Entry 8G3W (X-ray diffraction, 1.78 A resolution); this record covers chain A.

# Chain A
Name: Maltodextrin-binding protein, Induced myeloid leukemia cell differentiation protein Mcl-1 chimera
From: Serratia sp. FS14
UniProt: chimeric construct of A0A4P1LXE0, Q07820: residues -196 to 170 from A0A4P1LXE0 (A0A4P1LXE0_SERSF) positions 2-368 (UniProt number = residue number + 198); residues 173-321 from Q07820 positions 173-321 (same numbers)
Sequence (518 residues; each row starts with the number of its first residue; numbers below 1 keep their minus sign (Gly-196 is residue -196)):
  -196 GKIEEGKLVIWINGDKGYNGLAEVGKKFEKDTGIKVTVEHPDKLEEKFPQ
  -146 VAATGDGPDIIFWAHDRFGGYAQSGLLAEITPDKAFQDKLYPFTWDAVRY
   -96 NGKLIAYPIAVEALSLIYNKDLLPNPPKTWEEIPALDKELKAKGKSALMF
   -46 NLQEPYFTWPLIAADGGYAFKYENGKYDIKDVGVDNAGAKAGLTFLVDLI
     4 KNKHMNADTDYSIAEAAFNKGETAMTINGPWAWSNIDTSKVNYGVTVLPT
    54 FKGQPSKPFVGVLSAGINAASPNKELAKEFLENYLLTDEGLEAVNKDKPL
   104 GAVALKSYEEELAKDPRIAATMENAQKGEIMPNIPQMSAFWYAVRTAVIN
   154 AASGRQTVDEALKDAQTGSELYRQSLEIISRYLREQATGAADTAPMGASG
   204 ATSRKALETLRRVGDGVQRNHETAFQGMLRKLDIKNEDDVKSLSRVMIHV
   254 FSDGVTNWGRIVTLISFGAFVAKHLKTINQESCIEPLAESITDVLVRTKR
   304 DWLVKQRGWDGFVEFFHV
Differences from the reference sequence: linker (171-172); conflict Ala194 (Lys in Q07820), Ala197 (Lys in Q07820), Ala201 (Arg in Q07820)
Small-molecule neighbours: YKX (N-[(1'S,3aS,5R,15S,17S,19Z,21R,21aR)-6'-chloro-20-fluoro-21-methoxy-17-methyl-13,15-dioxo-2,3,3',3a,4,4',13,16,17,18,21,21a-dodecahydro-2'H,6H,8H-15lambda~6~-spiro[10,12-(ethanediylidene)-15lambda~6~-furo[3,2-i][1,4]oxazepino[3,4-f][1,2,7]thiadiazacyclohexadecine-7,1'-naphthalen]-15-yl]-3-methoxy-1-methyl-1H-pyrazole-4-carboxamide): Val220, His224, Ala227, Phe228, Met231, Leu235, Leu246, Val249, Met250, Val253, Phe254, Gly262, Arg263, Val265, Thr266, Leu267, Phe270, Gly271, Leu290, Ile294, Phe319
Swiss-Prot annotation at these positions:
  - motif: Ala209 to Asn223 (BH3), His252 to Ala272 (BH1), Asp304 to Phe319 (BH2)

# Summary
Bound to chain A: compound YKX.
Chain A is Maltodextrin-binding protein, Induced myeloid leukemia cell differentiation protein Mcl-1 chimera
(Serratia sp. FS14); the structure, MBP-Mcl1 in complex with ligand 28, was determined by X-ray diffraction
together with 8G3S, 8G3T, 8G3U, 8G3X and 8G3Y from the same study.
